PDB entry 4ANC | X-ray diffraction, 2.80 A resolution | chain A

[Chain A]
Molecule: Nucleoside diphosphate kinase
Organism: Mycobacterium tuberculosis
Notes: EC 2.7.4.6
Reference sequence: P84284 (NDK_MYCTU); numbering as in UniProt (aligned over 1-136)
Amino-acid sequence (136 residues; row label = number of the first residue in the row):
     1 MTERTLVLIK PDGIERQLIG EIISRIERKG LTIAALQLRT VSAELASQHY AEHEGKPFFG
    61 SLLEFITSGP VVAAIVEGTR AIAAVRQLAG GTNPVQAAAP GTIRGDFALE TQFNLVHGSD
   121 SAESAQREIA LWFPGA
Unresolved in the structure: 1
Differences from the reference sequence: engineered mutation Asn93 (Asp in P84284)
Reported in the primary citation:
  - mutagenesis - D93N (232 s-1): unchanged catalytic activity
  - mutagenesis - D93N: decreased stability in response to urea
  - conformationally variable residues (order/disorder transition): Arg80, Gln96
  - mutagenesis - D93N: unchanged stability in response to monomer

[In short]
From the paper: D93N reduces stability in response to urea; conformational variability at Arg80 and Gln96.
Chain A is Nucleoside diphosphate kinase (Mycobacterium tuberculosis); the structure, Crystal form I of the
D93N mutant of nucleoside diphosphate kinase from mycobacterium tuberculosis, was determined by X-ray
diffraction together with 4AND from the same study.
